5GSX - chains A and C of the 3 polymer chains in the assembly; structure by X-ray diffraction, 2.50 A resolution.

# Chain A
Name: H-2 class I histocompatibility antigen, K-D alpha chain
Organism: Mus musculus
Reference sequence: P01902 (HA1D_MOUSE); residues 1-274 here correspond to UniProt positions 22-295 (UniProt number = residue number + 21)
Amino-acid sequence (274 residues; each row starts with the number of its first residue):
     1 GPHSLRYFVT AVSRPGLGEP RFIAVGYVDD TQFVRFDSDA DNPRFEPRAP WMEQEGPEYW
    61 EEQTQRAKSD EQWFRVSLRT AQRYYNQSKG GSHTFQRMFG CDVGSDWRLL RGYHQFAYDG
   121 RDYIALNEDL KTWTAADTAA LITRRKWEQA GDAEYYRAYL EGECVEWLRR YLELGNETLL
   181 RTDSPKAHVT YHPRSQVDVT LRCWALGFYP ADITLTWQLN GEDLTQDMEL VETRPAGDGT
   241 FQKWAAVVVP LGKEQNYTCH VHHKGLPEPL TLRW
Disulfides: Cys-101/Cys-164, Cys-203/Cys-259
Construct notes: conflict His-114 (Gln135 in P01902)
Curated features (UniProtKB/Swiss-Prot):
  - glycosylation (N-linked (GlcNAc...) asparagine): Asn-86, Asn-176, Asn-256

# Chain C
Name: 10-mer peptide from Spike protein
Reference sequence: A0A0U2P195 (A0A0U2P195_9BETC); residues 1-10 here correspond to UniProt positions 1191-1200 (UniProt number = residue number + 1190)
Amino-acid sequence (10 residues; row label = number of the first residue in the row):
     1 FYAPEPITSL

# How chain A and chain C interact
Pairs across the interface (48; chain A residue first):
  Tyr-7(A) with Phe-1(C), hydrogen bond (side chain-backbone); Tyr-2(C)
  Val-9(A) with Tyr-2(C)
  Ala-24(A) with Tyr-2(C), hydrophobic
  Phe-45(A) with Tyr-2(C), hydrophobic
  Tyr-59(A) with Phe-1(C), hydrophobic
  Glu-62(A) with Phe-1(C)
  Gln-63(A) with Phe-1(C); Tyr-2(C), hydrogen bond (side chain-backbone)
  Arg-66(A) with Phe-1(C); Tyr-2(C), hydrogen bond (side chain-backbone); Ala-3(C); Pro-4(C)
  Ser-69(A) with Glu-5(C), hydrogen bond; Pro-6(C)
  Asp-70(A) with Tyr-2(C), hydrogen bond; Pro-6(C)
  Trp-73(A) with Pro-6(C); Thr-8(C), hydrogen bond (side chain-backbone); Ser-9(C); Leu-10(C), hydrophobic
  Ser-77(A) with Leu-10(C)
  Thr-80(A) with Leu-10(C)
  Tyr-84(A) with Leu-10(C), hydrogen bond (side chain-backbone)
  Phe-95(A) with Leu-10(C), hydrophobic
  Arg-97(A) with Ala-3(C)
  Phe-99(A) with Tyr-2(C), hydrophobic; Ala-3(C)
  Tyr-123(A) with Leu-10(C), hydrophobic
  Thr-143(A) with Leu-10(C), hydrogen bond (side chain-backbone)
  Lys-146(A) with Ser-9(C), hydrogen bond; Leu-10(C), hydrogen bond (side chain-backbone)
  Trp-147(A) with Thr-8(C); Ser-9(C), hydrogen bond (side chain-backbone)
  Ala-150(A) with Thr-8(C)
  Asp-152(A) with Ile-7(C); Thr-8(C), hydrogen bond
  Tyr-155(A) with Pro-4(C); Glu-5(C), hydrogen bond (side chain-backbone); Ile-7(C)
  Tyr-156(A) with Pro-6(C)
  Tyr-159(A) with Phe-1(C), hydrogen bond (side chain-backbone); Tyr-2(C); Ala-3(C); Pro-4(C)
  Glu-163(A) with Phe-1(C)
  Trp-167(A) with Phe-1(C)
  Tyr-171(A) with Phe-1(C), hydrogen bond (side chain-backbone)
Interface residues without a listed pair, chain A (33 interface residues in all): Leu-5, Phe-22, Ala-67, Ala-81

# Overview
Chain A and chain C form an interface of 33 and 10 residues respectively; the contacts include 15 hydrogen
bonds. Among the polar pairs are Tyr-7(A)/Phe-1(C), Gln-63(A)/Tyr-2(C) and Arg-66(A)/Tyr-2(C).
Chain A is H-2 class I histocompatibility antigen, K-D alpha chain (Mus musculus) and chain C is a 10-mer
peptide from Spike protein; the structure, Mouse MHC class I H-2Kd with a MERS-CoV-derived peptide 142-2, was
determined by X-ray diffraction (same publication as 5GSB, 5GR7, 5GSR and 5GSV).
